3WJ2 - chains B and C of the 4 polymer chains in the assembly; structure by X-ray diffraction, 1.61 A resolution.

# Chain B (and C)
Protein: Carboxylesterase
Organism: Ferroplasma acidiphilum
Notes: EC 3.1.1.1; chain C of this document is another copy of the same molecule, construct and numbering; everything in this record applies to it too
UniProt: Q2PCE5 (Q2PCE5_9EURY); residue numbers follow UniProt; this construct covers 1-308
Sequence (308 residues; row label = number of the first residue in the row):
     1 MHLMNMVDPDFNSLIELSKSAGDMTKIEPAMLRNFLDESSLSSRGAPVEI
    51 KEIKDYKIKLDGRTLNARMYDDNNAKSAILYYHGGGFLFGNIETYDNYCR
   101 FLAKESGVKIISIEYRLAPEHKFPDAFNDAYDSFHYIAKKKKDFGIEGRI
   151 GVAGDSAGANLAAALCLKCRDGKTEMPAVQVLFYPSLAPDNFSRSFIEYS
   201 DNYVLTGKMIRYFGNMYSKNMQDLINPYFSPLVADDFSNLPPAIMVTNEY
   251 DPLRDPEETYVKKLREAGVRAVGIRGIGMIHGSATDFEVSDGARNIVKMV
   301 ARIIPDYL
Unresolved in the structure: 1-4, 221-224

# Chain B / chain C interface
Pairs across the interface (59):
  M6(B) with K262(C); E266(C)
  D8(B) with R265(C), salt bridge
  D10(B) with R265(C), salt bridge
  E249(B) with K262(C), salt bridge
  Y250(B) with K262(C), hydrogen bond
  E258(B) with I277(C)
  V261(B) with I277(C), hydrophobic
  K262(B) with M6(C); E249(C), salt bridge; Y250(C), hydrogen bond; I277(C)
  R265(B) with D8(C), salt bridge; P9(C); D10(C), salt bridge
  R270(B) with D291(C), salt bridge
  A271(B) with G292(C)
  V272(B) with G292(C); N295(C); I296(C), hydrophobic; M299(C), hydrophobic
  G273(B) with R275(C); G276(C); I277(C), hydrogen bond (backbone-backbone)
  I274(B) with I274(C), hydrophobic; R275(C); I277(C); I296(C), hydrophobic; M299(C), hydrophobic
  R275(B) with G273(C); I274(C); R275(C), hydrogen bond (backbone-backbone)
  G276(B) with G273(C)
  I277(B) with E258(C); V261(C), hydrophobic; K262(C); G273(C), hydrogen bond (backbone-backbone); I274(C)
  D291(B) with R270(C), salt bridge
  G292(B) with V272(C)
  N295(B) with I303(C); Y307(C), hydrogen bond
  I296(B) with V272(C), hydrophobic; I274(C), hydrophobic
  K298(B) with I303(C); D306(C), salt bridge
  M299(B) with I274(C), hydrophobic; M299(C); V300(C), hydrophobic; I303(C), hydrophobic
  R302(B) with R302(C), hydrogen bond (backbone-side chain); I303(C); D306(C), salt bridge
  I303(B) with K298(C); M299(C), hydrophobic; R302(C)
  D306(B) with K298(C), salt bridge; R302(C), salt bridge
  Y307(B) with N295(C), hydrogen bond
Other interface residues (no listed pair), chain B (30 interface residues in all): P9, T247, E266
Other interface residues (no listed pair), chain C (31 interface residues in all): T247, A271

# Overview
30 residues of chain B face 31 of chain C across their interface; the contacts include 8 hydrogen bonds and 12
salt bridges. Polar contacts include D8(B)-R265(C), D10(B)-R265(C) and E249(B)-K262(C).
Chain B and chain C are both Carboxylesterase (Ferroplasma acidiphilum); the structure, Crystal structure of
ESTFA (FE-lacking apo form), was determined by X-ray diffraction (same publication as 3WJ1 and 4P9N).
